1XMF - chains A and E of the 6 polymer chains in the assembly; structure by X-ray diffraction, 2.32 A resolution.

== Chain A ==
Name: Methane monooxygenase component A alpha chain
Organism: Methylococcus capsulatus
Notes: EC 1.14.13.25; fragment: alpha subunit
Reference sequence: P22869 (MEMA_METCA); numbering as in UniProt (aligned over 1-527)
Amino-acid sequence (527 residues; row label = number of the first residue in the row):
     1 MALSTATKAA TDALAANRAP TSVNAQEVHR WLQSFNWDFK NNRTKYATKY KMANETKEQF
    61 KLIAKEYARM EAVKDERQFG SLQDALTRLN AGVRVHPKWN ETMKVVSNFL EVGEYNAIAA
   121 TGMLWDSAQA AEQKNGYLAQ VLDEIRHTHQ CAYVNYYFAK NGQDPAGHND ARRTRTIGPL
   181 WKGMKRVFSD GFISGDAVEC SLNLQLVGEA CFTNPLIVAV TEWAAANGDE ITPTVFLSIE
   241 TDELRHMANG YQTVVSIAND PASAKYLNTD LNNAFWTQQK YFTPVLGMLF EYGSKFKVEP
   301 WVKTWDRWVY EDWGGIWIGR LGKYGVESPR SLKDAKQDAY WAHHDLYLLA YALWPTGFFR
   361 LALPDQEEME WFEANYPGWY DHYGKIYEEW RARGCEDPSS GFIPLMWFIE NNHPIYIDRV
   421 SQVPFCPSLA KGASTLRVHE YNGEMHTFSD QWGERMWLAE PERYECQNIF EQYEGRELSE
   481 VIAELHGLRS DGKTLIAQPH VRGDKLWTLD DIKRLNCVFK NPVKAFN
Disordered / not traced: 1-17
Metal / ion sites: Mn2+ site 1: Glu114, Glu144, His147, Glu243; Mn2+ site 2: Glu144, Glu209, Glu243, His246; Ca2+ near Asn527 (its only coordinating residue here)
Swiss-Prot annotation at these positions:
  - active site: Cys151
  - binding site (Fe cation): Glu114, Glu144, His147, Glu209, Glu243, His246

== Chain E ==
Name: Methane monooxygenase component A gamma chain
Organism: Methylococcus capsulatus
Notes: EC 1.14.13.25; fragment: gamma subunit
Reference sequence: P11987 (MEMG_METCA); residues 2-170 here correspond to UniProt positions 1-169 (UniProt number = residue number - 1)
Amino-acid sequence (169 residues; numbered 2 to 170; the number before each row is that of its first residue):
     2 AKLGIHSNDT RDAWVNKIAQ LNTLEKAAEM LKQFRMDHTT PFRNSYELDN DYLWIEAKLE
    62 EKVAVLKARA FNEVDFRHKT AFGEDAKSVL DGTVAKMNAA KDKWEAEKIH IGFRQAYKPP
   122 IMPVNYFLDG ERQLGTRLME LRNLNYYDTP LEELRKQRGV RVVHLQSPH
Disordered / not traced: 2, 169-170

== How chain A and chain E interact ==
Pairs across the interface - 96 pairs, chain A then chain E:
  Arg43(A) with Arg133(E)
  Thr44(A) with Arg133(E), hydrogen bond (backbone-side chain)
  Lys45(A) with Arg133(E)
  Ala47(A) with Glu132(E); Arg133(E); Gly136(E); Thr137(E); Met140(E)
  Thr48(A) with Thr137(E), hydrogen bond (backbone-side chain); Met140(E)
  Lys49(A) with Met140(E); Glu141(E); Asn144(E)
  Asp196(A) with Met140(E)
  Lys265(A) with Asn144(E); Leu145(E)
  Tyr266(A) with Glu141(E), hydrogen bond (side chain-backbone); Asn144(E)
  Thr269(A) with Tyr147(E); Tyr148(E)
  Asn272(A) with Tyr148(E), hydrogen bond
  Asn273(A) with Tyr147(E); Tyr148(E), hydrogen bond
  Arg330(A) with Tyr148(E)
  Ser434(A) with Gln167(E)
  Thr435(A) with Gln167(E); Ser168(E)
  Leu436(A) with Leu166(E); Gln167(E), hydrogen bond (backbone-backbone)
  Arg437(A) with Leu152(E); Arg156(E); His165(E); Leu166(E)
  Val438(A) with Val163(E); Val164(E), hydrogen bond (backbone-backbone); His165(E), hydrogen bond (backbone-backbone)
  His439(A) with Arg156(E); Val161(E); Arg162(E); Val163(E)
  Glu440(A) with Val161(E); Arg162(E), salt bridge; Val164(E)
  Tyr441(A) with Phe43(E); Arg159(E); Val161(E), hydrophobic
  Asn442(A) with Pro42(E); Phe43(E); Arg44(E); Tyr47(E)
  Gly443(A) with Tyr47(E)
  Glu444(A) with Tyr47(E); Asp50(E)
  Met445(A) with Val164(E), hydrophobic
  Gln451(A) with Leu152(E)
  Glu454(A) with Leu152(E); Arg156(E), salt bridge
  Arg455(A) with Tyr147(E), hydrogen bond (side chain-backbone); Tyr148(E); Thr150(E), hydrogen bond (side chain-backbone); Leu152(E); Leu155(E)
  Met456(A) with Tyr147(E)
  Leu458(A) with Leu152(E), hydrophobic; Leu155(E), hydrophobic; Arg156(E); Arg159(E), hydrogen bond (backbone-side chain)
  Ala459(A) with Arg143(E), hydrogen bond (backbone-side chain); Tyr147(E), hydrophobic; Arg159(E)
  Glu460(A) with Arg143(E); Tyr147(E), hydrogen bond
  Pro461(A) with Pro42(E); Arg159(E)
  Glu462(A) with Pro42(E); Ile112(E); Arg143(E), salt bridge
  Glu465(A) with Thr41(E); Pro42(E); Arg44(E), salt bridge
  Gln467(A) with Asp50(E), hydrogen bond (side chain-backbone)
  Glu471(A) with Asn51(E), hydrogen bond (backbone-side chain)
  Gln472(A) with Ile6(E); Asn51(E)
  Tyr473(A) with Ile6(E), hydrophobic
  Arg476(A) with Leu4(E); Gly5(E); Ile6(E)
  Glu484(A) with Gly5(E); Ile6(E), hydrogen bond (side chain-backbone); His7(E), hydrogen bond (side chain-backbone)
  Leu485(A) with Ile6(E), hydrophobic; His7(E)
  Phe526(A) with Val164(E), hydrophobic; His165(E)
  Asn527(A) with Arg162(E), hydrogen bond (backbone-side chain)
Other interface residues (no listed pair), chain A (51 interface residues in all): Tyr46, Asp270, Pro427, Trp452, Trp457, Arg463, Val481
Other interface residues (no listed pair), chain E (44 interface residues in all): Ser8, Tyr53, Leu54, Glu108, Leu129, Leu139, Pro151, Gly160

== In short ==
51 residues of chain A and 44 residues of chain E are in contact, with 18 hydrogen bonds and 4 salt bridges.
Polar pairs include Glu440(A)-Arg162(E), Glu454(A)-Arg156(E) and Glu462(A)-Arg143(E). UniProt lists
active-site residue Cys151(A) and 6 Fe cation-binding residues on chain A.
Chain A is Methane monooxygenase component A alpha chain and chain E is Methane monooxygenase component A
gamma chain, both from Methylococcus capsulatus; the structure, Structure of Mn(II)-Soaked Apo Methane
Monooxygenase Hydroxylase Crystals from M. capsulatus (Bath), was determined by X-ray diffraction, deposited
together with 1XMG and 1XMH.
